Entry 8JIO (electron microscopy, 3.30 A resolution); this record covers chains A and B of the 3 polymer chains in the assembly.

# Chain A
Molecule: Spike glycoprotein
Source organism: Severe acute respiratory syndrome coronavirus 2
Reference sequence: P0DTC2 (SPIKE_SARS2); aligned to UniProt positions 28-1207 over residues 29-1208 (the alignment contains insertions or deletions, so no single offset holds)
Chain sequence (1295 residues; each row starts with the number of its first residue; numbers below 1 keep their minus sign (Met-6 is residue -6)):
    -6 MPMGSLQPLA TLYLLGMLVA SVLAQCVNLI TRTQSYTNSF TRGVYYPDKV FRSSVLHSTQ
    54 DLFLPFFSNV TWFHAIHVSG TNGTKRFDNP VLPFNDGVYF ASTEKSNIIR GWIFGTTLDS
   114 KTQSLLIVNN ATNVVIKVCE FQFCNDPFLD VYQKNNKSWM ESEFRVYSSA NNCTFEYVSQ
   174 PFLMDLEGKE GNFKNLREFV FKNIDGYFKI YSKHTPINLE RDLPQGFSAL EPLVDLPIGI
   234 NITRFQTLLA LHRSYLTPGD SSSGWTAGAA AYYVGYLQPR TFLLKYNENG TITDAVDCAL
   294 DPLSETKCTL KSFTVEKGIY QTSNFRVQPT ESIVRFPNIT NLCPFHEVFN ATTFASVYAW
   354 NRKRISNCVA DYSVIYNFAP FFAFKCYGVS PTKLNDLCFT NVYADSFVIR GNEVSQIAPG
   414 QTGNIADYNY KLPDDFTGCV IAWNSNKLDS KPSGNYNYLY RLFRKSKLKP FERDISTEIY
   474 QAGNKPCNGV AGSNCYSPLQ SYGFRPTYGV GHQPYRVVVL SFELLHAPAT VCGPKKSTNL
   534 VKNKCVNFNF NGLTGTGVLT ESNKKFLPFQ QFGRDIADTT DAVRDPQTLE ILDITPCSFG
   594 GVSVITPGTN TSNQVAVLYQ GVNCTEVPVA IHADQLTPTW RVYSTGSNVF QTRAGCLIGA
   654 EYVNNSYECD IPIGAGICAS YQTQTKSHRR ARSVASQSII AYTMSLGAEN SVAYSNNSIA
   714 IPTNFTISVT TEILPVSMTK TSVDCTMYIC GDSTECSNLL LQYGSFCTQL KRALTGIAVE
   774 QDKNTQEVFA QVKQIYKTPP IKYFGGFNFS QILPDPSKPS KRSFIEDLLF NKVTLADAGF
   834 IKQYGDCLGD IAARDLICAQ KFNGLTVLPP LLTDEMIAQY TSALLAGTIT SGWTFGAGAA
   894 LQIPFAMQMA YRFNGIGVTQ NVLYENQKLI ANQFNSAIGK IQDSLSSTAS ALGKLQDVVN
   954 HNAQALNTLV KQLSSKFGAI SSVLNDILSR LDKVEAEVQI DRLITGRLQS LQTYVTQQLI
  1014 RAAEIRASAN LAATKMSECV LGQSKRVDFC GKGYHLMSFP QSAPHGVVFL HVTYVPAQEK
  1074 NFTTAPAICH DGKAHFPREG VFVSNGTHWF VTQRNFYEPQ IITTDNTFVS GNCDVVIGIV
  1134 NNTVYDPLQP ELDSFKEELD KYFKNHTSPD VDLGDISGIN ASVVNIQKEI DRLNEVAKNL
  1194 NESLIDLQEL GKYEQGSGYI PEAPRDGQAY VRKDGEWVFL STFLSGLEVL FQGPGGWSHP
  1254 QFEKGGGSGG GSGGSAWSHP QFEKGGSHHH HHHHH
Unresolved in the structure: -6 to 23, 701-1288
Construct notes: initiating methionine (-6); expression tag (-5 to 28, 1209-1288); variant Asp143 (Gly142 in P0DTC2), Gln146 (His in P0DTC2), Glu183 (Gln in P0DTC2), Glu213 (Val in P0DTC2), His339 (Gly in P0DTC2), Thr346 (Arg in P0DTC2), Ile368 (Leu in P0DTC2), Phe371 (Ser in P0DTC2), Pro373 (Ser in P0DTC2), Phe375 (Ser in P0DTC2), Ala376 (Thr in P0DTC2), Asn405 (Asp in P0DTC2), Ser408 (Arg in P0DTC2), Asn417 (Lys in P0DTC2), Lys440 (Asn in P0DTC2), Pro445 (Val in P0DTC2), Ser446 (Gly in P0DTC2), Lys460 (Asn in P0DTC2), Asn477 (Ser in P0DTC2), Lys478 (Thr in P0DTC2), Ala484 (Glu in P0DTC2), Ser486 (Phe in P0DTC2), Ser490 (Phe in P0DTC2), Arg498 (Gln in P0DTC2), Tyr501 (Asn in P0DTC2), His505 (Tyr in P0DTC2), Gly614 (Asp in P0DTC2), Tyr655 (His in P0DTC2), Lys679 (Asn in P0DTC2), His681 (Pro in P0DTC2), Lys764 (Asn in P0DTC2), Tyr796 (Asp in P0DTC2), His954 (Gln in P0DTC2), Lys969 (Asn in P0DTC2)
UniProt features mapped onto this chain:
  - glycosylation (N-linked (GlcNAc...) asparagine): Asn62 (hybrid), Asn75 (complex), Asn123 (hybrid), Asn658 (complex), Asn710 (high mannose), Asn1135 (complex)
Disulfide bonds: Cys291-Cys301, Cys379-Cys432, Cys391-Cys525, Cys480-Cys488, Cys538-Cys590

# Chain B
Molecule: 6I18 light chain
Source organism: Homo sapiens
Chain sequence (214 residues; numbered 1 to 214; the number before each row is that of its first residue):
     1 DIQMTQSPSS VSASVGDRVT ITCRASQGIS GWLAWYQQKP GKAPKLLIYA ASTLQSGVPS
    61 RFSGSGSGTD FTLTISSLQP EDFATYYCQQ ANNFPRTFGQ GTKVEIKRTV AAPSVFIFPP
   121 SDEQLKSGTA SVVCLLNNFY PREAKVQWKV DNALQSGNSQ ESVTEQDSKD STYSLSSTLT
   181 LSKADYEKHK VYACEVTHQG LSSPVTKSFN RGEC
Disulfide bonds: Cys23-Cys88, Cys134-Cys194

# How chain A and chain B interact
Pairs across the interface (17):
  Glu340(A) with Ser56(B), hydrogen bond
  Thr345(A) with Ser60(B), hydrogen bond
  Ala352(A) with Ser52(B); Thr53(B)
  Trp353(A) with Thr53(B)
  Asn354(A) with Thr53(B); Leu54(B)
  Arg355(A) with Tyr49(B), hydrogen bond (backbone-side chain)
  Lys356(A) with Tyr49(B)
  Arg466(A) with Ala50(B); Ser52(B), hydrogen bond; Thr53(B)
  Ile468(A) with Ser30(B); Gly66(B); Ser67(B)
  Ser469(A) with Ser67(B)
  Thr470(A) with Ser67(B)
Other interface residues (no listed pair), chain B (11 interface residues in all): Gly31

# Summary
Chain A and chain B each contribute 11 residues to their interface, with 4 hydrogen bonds. Among the polar
pairs are Glu340(A)-Ser56(B), Thr345(A)-Ser60(B) and Arg355(A)-Tyr49(B).
Chain A is Spike glycoprotein (Severe acute respiratory syndrome coronavirus 2) and chain B is 6I18 light
chain (Homo sapiens); the structure, XBB spike protein (S) in complex with monoclonal antibody 6I18, was
determined by electron microscopy.
